3MNL - chains A and B; structure by X-ray diffraction, 1.80 A resolution.

[Chain A (and B)]
Molecule: Transcriptional regulatory protein (probably tetr-family)
Source organism: Mycobacterium tuberculosis
Notes: chain B of this document is another copy of the same molecule, construct and numbering; everything in this record applies to it too
Reference sequence: P96856 (P96856_MYCTU); residue numbers follow UniProt; this construct covers 1-199
Chain sequence (203 residues; each row starts with the number of its first residue; numbers below 1 keep their minus sign (Gly-3 is residue -3)):
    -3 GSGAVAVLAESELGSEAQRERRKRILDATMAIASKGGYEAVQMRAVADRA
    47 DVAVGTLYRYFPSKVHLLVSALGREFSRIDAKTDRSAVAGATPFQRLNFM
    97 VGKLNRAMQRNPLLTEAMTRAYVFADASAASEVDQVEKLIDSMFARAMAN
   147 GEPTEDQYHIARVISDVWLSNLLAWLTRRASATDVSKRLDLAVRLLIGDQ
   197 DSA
Unresolved in the structure: -3 to 8, 146, 198-199 (chain B: -3 to 10, 79-80, 195-199)
Differences from the reference sequence: expression tag (-3 to 0); engineered mutation Val1 (Met in P96856)
From the paper describing this entry:
  - conformationally variable residues (side-chain flip): Trp164

[Chain A / chain B interface]
Residue-residue contacts (44):
  Tyr118(A) with Arg175(B)
  Val119(A) with Leu169(B)
  Phe120(A) with Arg116(B); Leu169(B), hydrophobic; Thr173(B)
  Ala121(A) with Thr173(B), hydrogen bond (backbone-side chain); Arg175(B), hydrogen bond (backbone-side chain)
  Asp122(A) with Thr173(B); Arg175(B)
  Ala123(A) with Thr173(B), hydrogen bond (backbone-backbone); Arg174(B); Arg175(B)
  Val129(A) with Arg175(B)
  Glu133(A) with Arg175(B), salt bridge
  His155(A) with Leu187(B); Leu191(B)
  Ile156(A) with Leu191(B)
  Val159(A) with Val159(B), hydrophobic; Val163(B), hydrophobic; Ala188(B), hydrophobic; Leu191(B), hydrophobic
  Asp162(A) with Asp162(B); Val163(B); Ser166(B), hydrogen bond
  Val163(A) with Val159(B), hydrophobic; Asp162(B)
  Ser166(A) with Asp162(B), hydrogen bond
  Leu169(A) with Val119(B), hydrophobic
  Thr173(A) with Phe120(B); Ala121(B), hydrogen bond (side chain-backbone); Asp122(B); Ala123(B), hydrogen bond (backbone-backbone)
  Arg174(A) with Ala123(B)
  Arg175(A) with Tyr118(B); Val119(B); Ala121(B), hydrogen bond (side chain-backbone); Asp122(B); Val129(B)
  Leu187(A) with His155(B)
  Ala188(A) with Val159(B), hydrophobic
  Leu191(A) with His155(B); Ile156(B), hydrophobic; Val159(B), hydrophobic
  Leu192(A) with Leu192(B), hydrophobic
Other interface residues (no listed pair), chain A (24 interface residues in all): Arg158, Asn167
Other interface residues (no listed pair), chain B (28 interface residues in all): Thr115, Ala126, Glu133, Arg158, Leu165, Asn167

[Summary]
The interface between chain A and chain B involves 24 residues on one side and 28 on the other, with 8
hydrogen bonds and 1 salt bridge. Among the polar pairs are Glu133(A)-Arg175(B), Ala121(A)-Thr173(B) and
Ala121(A)-Arg175(B). From the paper: conformational variability at Trp164(A).
Chain A and chain B are both Transcriptional regulatory protein (probably tetr-family) (Mycobacterium
tuberculosis); the structure, The crystal structure of KstR (Rv3574) from Mycobacterium tuberculosis H37Rv,
was determined by X-ray diffraction, deposited together with 5CW8, 5CXG and 5CXI.
